PDB entry 2WS9 | X-ray diffraction, 3.00 A resolution | chains 1 and 4 of the 4 polymer chains in the assembly

[Chain 1]
Protein: P1
Organism: Equine rhinitis a virus
Notes: fragment: capsid protein vp1, residues 537-782
Reference sequence: B9VV85 (B9VV85_9PICO); residues 1-246 here correspond to UniProt positions 537-782 (UniProt number = residue number + 536)
Sequence (246 residues; numbered 1 to 246; the number before each row is that of its first residue):
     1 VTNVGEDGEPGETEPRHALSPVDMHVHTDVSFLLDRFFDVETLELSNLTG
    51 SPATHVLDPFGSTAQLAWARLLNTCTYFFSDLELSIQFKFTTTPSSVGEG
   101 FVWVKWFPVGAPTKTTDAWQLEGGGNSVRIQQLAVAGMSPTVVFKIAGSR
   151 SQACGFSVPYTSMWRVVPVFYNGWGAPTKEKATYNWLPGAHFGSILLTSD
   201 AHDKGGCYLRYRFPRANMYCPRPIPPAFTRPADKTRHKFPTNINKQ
From the paper describing this entry:
  - conformationally variable residues (loop rearrangement): Val1 to His17

[Chain 4]
Protein: P1
Organism: Equine rhinitis a virus
Notes: fragment: capsid protein vp4, residues 1-80
Reference sequence: B9VV85 (B9VV85_9PICO); residues 1-80 here = UniProt positions 1-80
Sequence (80 residues; row label = number of the first residue in the row):
     1 GAGTSTPTTGNQNMSGNSGSIVQNFYMQQYQNSIDADLGDNVISPEGQGS
    51 NTSSSTSSSQSSGLGGWFSSLLNLGTKLLA
Disordered / not traced: 1-15, 37-80

[How chain 1 and chain 4 interact]
Pairs across the interface - 11 pairs, chain 1 then chain 4:
  Ser31(1) with Gly16(4)
  Phe32(1) with Asn17(4)
  Asp35(1) with Gly16(4); Asn17(4)
  Asp81(1) with Asn32(4); Ser33(4), hydrogen bond
  Ser157(1) with Gln31(4)
  Arg212(1) with Asn17(4)
  Arg215(1) with Asn32(4); Ser33(4), hydrogen bond; Asp35(4), salt bridge
Also at the interface, not in a pair above, chain 1 (11 interface residues in all): Phe79, Pro159, Tyr160, Pro214
Also at the interface, not in a pair above, chain 4 (8 interface residues in all): Ser18, Ile34

[Overview]
Chain 1 and chain 4 form an interface of 11 and 8 residues respectively, with 2 hydrogen bonds and 1 salt
bridge. Among the polar pairs are Arg215(1)-Asp35(4), Asp81(1)-Ser33(4) and Arg215(1)-Ser33(4). The paper
reports conformational variability at Val1(1).
Here chain 1 is P1 and chain 4 is P1, both from Equine rhinitis a virus. Entry 2WS9 (Equine Rhinitis A Virus
at Low pH) was determined by X-ray diffraction (same publication as 2WFF).
